PDB entry 7JGW | X-ray diffraction, 1.30 A resolution | chain A

[Chain A]
Protein: Bcl-2-like protein 1
From: Homo sapiens
UniProtKB: Q07817 (B2CL1_HUMAN); numbering as in UniProt; present here: 1-26, 83-209
Sequence (158 residues; numbered -4 to 209; 56 numbers in that range are skipped by the numbering (no residue carries them; nothing is unmodelled there); the number before each row is that of its first residue; numbers below 1 keep their minus sign (Gly-4 is residue -4)):
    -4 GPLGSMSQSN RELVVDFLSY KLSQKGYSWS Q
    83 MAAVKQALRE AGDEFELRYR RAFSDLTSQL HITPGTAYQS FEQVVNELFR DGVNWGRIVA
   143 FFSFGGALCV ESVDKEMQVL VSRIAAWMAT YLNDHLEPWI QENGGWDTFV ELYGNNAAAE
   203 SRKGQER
Not modelled in the structure: 197-209
Differences from the reference sequence: expression tag (-4 to 0)
Ligand contacts: 1620116 (V9S; 6-[(8E)-8-{2-[4-(benzylcarbamoyl)-1,3-thiazol-2-yl]hydrazinylidene}-5,6,7,8-tetrahydronaphthalen-2-yl]-3-(2-phenylethoxy)pyridine-2-carboxylic acid): Ala93, Glu96, Phe97, Tyr101, Arg102, Phe105, Ser106, Asp107, Leu108, Thr109, Glu129, Leu130, Asn136, Gly138, Arg139, Val141, Ala142, Ser145, Phe146, Ala149, Glu153, Tyr195
Curated features (UniProtKB/Swiss-Prot):
  - motif: Ser4 to Trp24 (BH4), Val86 to Arg100 (BH3), Glu129 to Gly148 (BH1), Pro180 to Tyr195 (BH2)

[Summary]
Ligands of chain A: 1620116.
Chain A is Bcl-2-like protein 1 (Homo sapiens); the structure, Crystal structure of BCL-XL in complex with
COMPOUND 1620116, CRYSTAL FORM 1, was determined by X-ray diffraction together with 7JGV and 7JMT from the
same study.
